6HN4 - chains E and F; structure by electron microscopy, 4.20 A resolution (low resolution: residue-level contacts below are approximate; hydrogen-bond / salt-bridge calls are withheld).

Chain E (and F):
Protein: Insulin receptor, General control protein GCN4
Source organism: Homo sapiens
Notes: EC 2.7.10.1; chain F of this document is another copy of the same molecule, construct and numbering; everything in this record applies to it too
UniProtKB: chimeric construct of P06213, P03069: residues 1-734 from P06213 (INSR_HUMAN), isoform P06213-2 positions 28-761 (UniProt number = residue number + 27); residues 735-897 from P06213 (INSR_HUMAN), isoform P06213-2 positions 781-943 (UniProt number = residue number + 46); residues 898-930 from P03069 positions 249-281 (UniProt number = residue number - 649)
Amino-acid sequence (930 residues; numbered 1 to 930; the number before each row is that of its first residue):
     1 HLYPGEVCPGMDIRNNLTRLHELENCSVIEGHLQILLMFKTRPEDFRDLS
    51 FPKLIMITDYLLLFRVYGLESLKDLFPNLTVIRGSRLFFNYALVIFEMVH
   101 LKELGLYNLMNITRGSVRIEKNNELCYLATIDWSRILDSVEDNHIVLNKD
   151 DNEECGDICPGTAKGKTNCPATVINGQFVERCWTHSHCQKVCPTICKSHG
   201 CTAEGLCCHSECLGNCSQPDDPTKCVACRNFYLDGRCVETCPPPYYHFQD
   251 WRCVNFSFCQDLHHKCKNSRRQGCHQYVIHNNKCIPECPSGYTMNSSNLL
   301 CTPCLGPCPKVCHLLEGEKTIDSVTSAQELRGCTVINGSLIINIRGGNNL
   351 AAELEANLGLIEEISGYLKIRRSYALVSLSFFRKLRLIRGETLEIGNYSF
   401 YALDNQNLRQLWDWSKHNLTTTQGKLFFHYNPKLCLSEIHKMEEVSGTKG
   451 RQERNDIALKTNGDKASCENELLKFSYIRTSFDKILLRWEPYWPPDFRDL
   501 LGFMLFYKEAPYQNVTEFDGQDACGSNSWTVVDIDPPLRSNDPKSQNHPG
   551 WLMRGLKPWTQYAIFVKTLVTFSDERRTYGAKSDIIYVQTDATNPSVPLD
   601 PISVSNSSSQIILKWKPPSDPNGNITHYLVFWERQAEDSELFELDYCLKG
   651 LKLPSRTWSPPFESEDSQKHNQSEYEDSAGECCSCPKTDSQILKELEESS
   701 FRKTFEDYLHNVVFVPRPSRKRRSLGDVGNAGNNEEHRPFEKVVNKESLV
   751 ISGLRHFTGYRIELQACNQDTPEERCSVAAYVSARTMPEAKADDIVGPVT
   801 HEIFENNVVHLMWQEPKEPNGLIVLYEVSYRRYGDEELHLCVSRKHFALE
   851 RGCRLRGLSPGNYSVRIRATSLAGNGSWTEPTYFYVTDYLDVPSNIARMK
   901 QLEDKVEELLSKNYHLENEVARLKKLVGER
Not modelled in the structure: 1-594, 648-736, 771-773, 889-930 (chain F: 1-3, 161-167, 267-273, 311-594, 648-736, 889-930)
Construct notes: variant His-144 (Tyr171 in P06213), Thr-421 (Ile448 in P06213), Lys-465 (Gln492 in P06213); engineered mutation Ala-731 (Val758 in P06213), Gly-732 (Thr759 in P06213), Asn-733 (Val760 in P06213), Asn-734 (Ala761 in P06213)
Cystine bridges: Cys-647/Cys-841, Cys-767/Cys-776
Curated features (UniProtKB/Swiss-Prot):
  - region: Glu-706 to Phe-714 (Insulin-binding), Leu-902 to Leu-923 (Leucine-zipper)
  - site: Phe-39 (Insulin-binding)
  - modified residue: Ser-373 (Phosphoserine), Tyr-374 (Phosphotyrosine), Ser-380 (Phosphoserine)
  - glycosylation (N-linked (GlcNAc...) asparagine): Asn-16, Asn-25, Asn-78, Asn-111, Asn-215, Asn-255, Asn-295, Asn-337, Asn-397, Asn-418, Asn-514, Asn-606, Asn-624, Asn-671

How chain E and chain F interact:
Contacting residue pairs (35):
  Glu-633(E) / His-100(F)
  Gln-635(E) / Glu-124(F)
  Asp-638(E) / Lys-149(F)
  Asp-638(E) / Glu-154(F)
  Glu-640(E) / Gly-156(F)
  Leu-641(E) / Glu-154(F)
  Leu-644(E) / Ile-158(F)
  Arg-761(E) / Tyr-67(F)
  Arg-761(E) / Val-99(F)
  Arg-761(E) / His-100(F)
  Glu-763(E) / Tyr-67(F)
  Ala-779(E) / Arg-65(F)
  Tyr-781(E) / Phe-39(F)
  Tyr-781(E) / Arg-65(F)
  Tyr-781(E) / Tyr-67(F)
  Ser-783(E) / Asn-123(F)
  Tyr-830(E) / Tyr-830(F)
  Tyr-830(E) / Leu-838(F)
  Arg-832(E) / Arg-856(F)
  Arg-832(E) / Gly-857(F)
  Asp-835(E) / Arg-856(F)
  Glu-836(E) / Arg-856(F)
  Glu-837(E) / Leu-840(F)
  Leu-838(E) / Tyr-830(F)
  His-839(E) / His-839(F)
  Leu-840(E) / Glu-837(F)
  Leu-840(E) / His-839(F)
  Cys-841(E) / His-839(F)
  Arg-856(E) / Arg-832(F)
  Arg-856(E) / Asp-835(F)
  Arg-856(E) / Glu-836(F)
  Gly-857(E) / Arg-832(F)
  Gly-857(E) / Ser-859(F)
  Ser-859(E) / Gly-857(F)
  Leu-872(E) / Glu-154(F)
Interface residues without a listed pair, chain E (26 interface residues in all): Arg-785, Gly-834
Interface residues without a listed pair, chain F (25 interface residues in all): Glu-97, Gly-834, Cys-841

Overview:
The interface between chain E and chain F involves 26 residues on one side and 25 on the other.
Chain E and chain F are both Insulin receptor, General control protein GCN4 (Homo sapiens); the structure,
Leucine-zippered human insulin receptor ectodomain with single bound insulin - "lower" membrane-proximal part,
was determined by electron microscopy (same publication as 6HN5).
